2DEU - chains C and A; structure by X-ray diffraction, 3.40 A resolution.

Chain C:
Molecule: tRNA
Sequence (76 nucleotides; each row starts with the number of its first residue; note: 1 number in that range is skipped by the numbering (no residue carries it; nothing is unmodelled there)):
     1 GUCCCCUUCGUCUAGAGGCC
   20A C
    21 AGGACACCGCCCUUUCACGGCGGUAAC
    49 AGGGGUUCGAAUCCCCUAGGGGACGCCA
Not modelled in the structure: 75-76
Covalently attached groups: adenosine monophosphate (AMP) linked to U34

Chain A:
Protein: tRNA-specific 2-thiouridylase mnmA
From: Escherichia coli
Notes: EC 2.8.1.-
Reference sequence: P25745 (TRMU_ECOLI); residue numbers follow UniProt; this construct covers 1-368
Sequence (380 residues; each row starts with the number of its first residue; numbers below 1 keep their minus sign (Met-11 is residue -11)):
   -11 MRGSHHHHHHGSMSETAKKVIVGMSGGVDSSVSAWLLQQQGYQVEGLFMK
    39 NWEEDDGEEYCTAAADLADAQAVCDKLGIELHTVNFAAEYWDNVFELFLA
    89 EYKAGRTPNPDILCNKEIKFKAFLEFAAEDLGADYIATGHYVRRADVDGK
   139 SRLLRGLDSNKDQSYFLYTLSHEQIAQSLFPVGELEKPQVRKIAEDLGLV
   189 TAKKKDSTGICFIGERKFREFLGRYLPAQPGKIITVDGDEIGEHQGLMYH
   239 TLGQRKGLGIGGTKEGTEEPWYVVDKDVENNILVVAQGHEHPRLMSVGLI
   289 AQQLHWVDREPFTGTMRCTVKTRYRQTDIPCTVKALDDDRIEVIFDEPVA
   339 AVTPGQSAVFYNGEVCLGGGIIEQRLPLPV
Not modelled in the structure: -11 to 4
Differences from the reference sequence: expression tag (-11 to 0)
Residues lining bound ligands: adenosine monophosphate (AMP): Gly11, Met12, Ser13, Ser18, Leu35, Phe36, Met37, Lys107, Ala125, Thr126, Gly127, His128, Gln151, Asp194, Ser195, Phe200
Swiss-Prot annotation at these positions:
  - region: Asn97 to Asp99 (Interaction with target base in tRNA), Lys149 to Gln151 (Interaction with tRNA), Arg243 to Lys252 (Interaction with tRNA), Arg311, Tyr312 (Interaction with tRNA)
  - active site: Cys102 (Nucleophile), Cys199 (Cysteine persulfide intermediate)
  - binding site (ATP): Gly11 to Ser18, Met37, Gly127
  - site (Interaction with tRNA): His128, Gln344
  - mutagenesis: Asp17 (D17A: Loss of activity), Met37 (M37A: Reduces activity by 60%), Asn97 (N97A: Loss of activity), Asp99 (D99A: Loss of activity), Cys102 (C102A: Loss of activity), Lys107 (K107M: Reduces activity by 75%), His128 (H128A: Reduces activity by 90%), Lys149 (K149A: Loss of activity), Gln151 (Q151E: Loss of activity), Cys199 (C199A: Abolishes the incorporation of sulfur from the sulfur-relay system; loss of activity), Phe200 (F200A: Reduces activity by 60%), Thr239 (T239A: Reduces activity by 50%), 2 further mutagenesis entries in UniProt

Chain C / chain A interface:
Residue-residue contacts (68; chain C residue first):
  G10(C) - Gly249(A)  base contact
  U11(C) - Gly249(A)  hydrogen bond to the sugar
  U11(C) - Gly250(A)  sugar contact
  C12(C) - Gly250(A)  sugar contact
  C12(C) - Thr251(A)  sugar contact
  C12(C) - Lys252(A)  hydrogen bond to the sugar
  G23(C) - Glu256(A)  base contact
  A24(C) - Glu256(A)  hydrogen bond to the sugar
  C25(C) - Ile248(A)  hydrogen bond to the sugar
  C25(C) - Gly249(A)  sugar contact
  C25(C) - Gly250(A)  sugar contact
  C25(C) - Glu256(A)  sugar contact
  C25(C) - Glu257(A)  sugar contact
  C25(C) - Pro258(A)  phosphate contact
  A26(C) - Arg243(A)  salt bridge to the phosphate
  A26(C) - Gly247(A)  sugar contact
  A26(C) - Ile248(A)  sugar contact
  A26(C) - Pro258(A)  phosphate contact
  C27(C) - Lys244(A)  phosphate contact
  C27(C) - Gly245(A)  hydrogen bond to the phosphate
  C27(C) - Leu246(A)  phosphate contact
  C27(C) - Gly247(A)  phosphate contact
  C28(C) - Lys244(A)  base contact
  C32(C) - Arg313(A)  sugar contact
  U33(C) - Lys193(A)  hydrogen bond to the base
  U33(C) - Thr196(A)  base contact
  U33(C) - Tyr312(A)  phosphate contact
  U33(C) - Arg313(A)  hydrogen bond to the sugar
  U34(C) - Asp99(A)  base contact
  U34(C) - Asn103(A)  hydrogen bond to the base
  U34(C) - Lys107(A)  base contact
  U34(C) - His128(A)  hydrogen bond to the base
  U34(C) - Lys149(A)  phosphate contact
  U34(C) - Phe154(A)  base contact
  U34(C) - Ser195(A)  sugar contact
  U34(C) - Thr196(A)  hydrogen bond to the sugar
  U34(C) - Gly197(A)  hydrogen bond to the sugar
  U34(C) - Tyr312(A)  hydrogen bond to the phosphate
  U35(C) - Pro96(A)  base contact
  U35(C) - Asn97(A)  base contact
  U35(C) - Pro98(A)  sugar contact
  U35(C) - Asp99(A)  sugar contact
  U35(C) - Tyr153(A)  base contact
  U35(C) - Phe154(A)  base contact
  U35(C) - Thr196(A)  phosphate contact
  U35(C) - Gly197(A)  hydrogen bond to the phosphate
  U35(C) - Ile198(A)  phosphate contact
  U35(C) - Arg311(A)  base contact
  U35(C) - Tyr312(A)  hydrogen bond to the base
  U35(C) - Gln344(A)  hydrogen bond to the base
  C36(C) - Tyr90(A)  hydrogen bond to the sugar
  C36(C) - Thr95(A)  base contact
  C36(C) - Gly197(A)  phosphate contact
  C36(C) - Phe206(A)  phosphate contact
  C36(C) - Thr239(A)  sugar contact
  C36(C) - Gln242(A)  sugar contact
  C36(C) - Arg311(A)  hydrogen bond to the base
  A37(C) - Gly241(A)  hydrogen bond to the sugar
  A37(C) - Gln242(A)  sugar contact
  A37(C) - Arg243(A)  phosphate contact
  A37(C) - Arg311(A)  base contact
  C38(C) - Gly241(A)  sugar contact
  C38(C) - Arg243(A)  hydrogen bond to the phosphate
  C38(C) - Lys244(A)  hydrogen bond to the phosphate
  C38(C) - Tyr260(A)  phosphate contact
  C38(C) - His277(A)  hydrogen bond to the sugar
  G39(C) - Arg243(A)  salt bridge to the phosphate
  G39(C) - Tyr260(A)  hydrogen bond to the phosphate
Also at the interface, not in a pair above, chain C (18 interface residues in all): C31
Also at the interface, not in a pair above, chain A (46 interface residues in all): Gln151, Asp194, Cys199, Tyr237, Leu240, Trp259

Summary:
18 residues of chain C face 46 of chain A across their interface, with 22 hydrogen bonds and 2 salt bridges.
Among the polar pairs are U33(C)-Lys193(A), U34(C)-Asn103(A) and U34(C)-His128(A). Ligands of chain A:
adenosine monophosphate. Adenosine monophosphate is covalently linked to U34(C).
Here chain C is tRNA and chain A is tRNA-specific 2-thiouridylase mnmA (Escherichia coli). Entry 2DEU
(Cocrystal structure of an RNA sulfuration enzyme MnmA and tRNA-Glu in the adenylated intermediate state) was
determined by X-ray diffraction together with 2DER and 2DET from the same study.
